PDB entry 2W6G | X-ray diffraction, 6.00 A resolution (low resolution: residue-level contacts below are approximate; hydrogen-bond / salt-bridge calls are withheld) | chains F and G of the 7 polymer chains in the assembly

== Chain F ==
Protein: ATP synthase subunit beta, mitochondrial
Source organism: Bos taurus
Notes: EC 3.6.3.14
Reference sequence: P00829 (ATPB_BOVIN); residues -49 to 478 here correspond to UniProt positions 1-528 (UniProt number = residue number + 50)
Sequence (528 residues; each row starts with the number of its first residue; numbers below 1 keep their minus sign (Met-49 is residue -49)):
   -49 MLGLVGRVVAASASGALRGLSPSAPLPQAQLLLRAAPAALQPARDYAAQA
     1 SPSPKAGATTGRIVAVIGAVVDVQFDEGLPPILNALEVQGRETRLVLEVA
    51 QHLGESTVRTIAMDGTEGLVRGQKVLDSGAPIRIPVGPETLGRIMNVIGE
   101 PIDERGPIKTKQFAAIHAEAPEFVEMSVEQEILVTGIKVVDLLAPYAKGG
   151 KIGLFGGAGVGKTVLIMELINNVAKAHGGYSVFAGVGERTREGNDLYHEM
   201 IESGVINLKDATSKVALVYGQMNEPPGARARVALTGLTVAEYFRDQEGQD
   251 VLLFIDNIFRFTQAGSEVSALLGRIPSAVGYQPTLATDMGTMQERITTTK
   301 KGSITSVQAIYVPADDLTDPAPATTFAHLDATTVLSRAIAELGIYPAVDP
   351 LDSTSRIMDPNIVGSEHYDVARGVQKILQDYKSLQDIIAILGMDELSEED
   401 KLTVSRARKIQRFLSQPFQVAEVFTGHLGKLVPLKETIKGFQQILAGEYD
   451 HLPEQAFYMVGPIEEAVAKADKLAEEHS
Unresolved in the structure: -49 to 8, 475-478
Swiss-Prot annotation at these positions:
  - binding site (ADP): Gly159, Val160, Gly161, Lys162, Thr163, Val164
  - binding site (ATP): Gly159, Gly161, Lys162, Thr163, Val164, Arg189
  - binding site (phosphate): Gly159, Val160, Gly161, Lys162, Thr163
  - binding site (Mg(2+)): Thr163, Glu188
  - modified residue: Lys74 (N6-acetyllysine), Lys111 (N6-acetyllysine), Lys148 (N6-acetyllysine), Lys209 (N6-acetyllysine), Lys214 (N6-acetyllysine), Thr262 (Phosphothreonine), Ser365 (Phosphoserine), Lys376 (N6-acetyllysine), Ser383 (Phosphoserine), Lys430 (N6-acetyllysine), Lys435 (N6-acetyllysine), Lys472 (N6-acetyllysine)
  - glycosylation: Ser56 (O-linked (GlcNAc) serine)

== Chain G ==
Protein: ATP synthase subunit gamma, mitochondrial
Source organism: Bos taurus
Notes: EC 3.6.3.14
Reference sequence: P05631 (ATPG_BOVIN); residues -24 to 273 here correspond to UniProt positions 1-298 (UniProt number = residue number + 25)
Sequence (298 residues; each row starts with the number of its first residue; numbers below 1 keep their minus sign (Met-24 is residue -24)):
   -24 MFSRAGVAGLSAWTVQPQWIQVRNMATLKDITRRLKSIKNIQKITKSMKM
    26 VAAAKYARAERELKPARVYGVGSLALYEKADIKTPEDKKKHLIIGVSSDR
    76 GLCGAIHSSVAKQMKSEAANLAAAGKEVKIIGVGDKIRSILHRTHSDQFL
   126 VTFKEVGRRPPTFGDASVIALELLNSGYEFDEGSIIFNRFRSVISYKTEE
   176 KPIFSLDTISSAESMSIYDDIDADVLRNYQEYSLANIIYYSLKESTTSEQ
   226 SARMTAMDNASKNASEMIDKLTLTFNRTRQAVITKELIEIISGAAALD
Unresolved in the structure: -24 to 0, 49-66, 88-201, 273
Swiss-Prot annotation at these positions:
  - modified residue: Lys14 (N6-acetyllysine), Lys24 (N6-succinyllysine), Lys30 (N6-acetyllysine), Lys90 (N6-acetyllysine), Ser121 (Phosphoserine), Lys129 (N6-acetyllysine), Lys172 (N6-acetyllysine), Lys245 (N6-succinyllysine)

== How chain F and chain G interact ==
Pairs across the interface (5; chain F residue first):
  Ile390(F) - Asn238(G)
  Ile390(F) - Met242(G)
  Leu391(F) - Ala235(G)
  Asp394(F) - Gly79(G)
  Glu395(F) - Leu77(G)
Interface residues without a listed pair, chain F (7 interface residues in all): Ile275, Asp386, Ala389
Interface residues without a listed pair, chain G (7 interface residues in all): Arg9, Ala271

== Overview ==
The chain F/chain G interface involves 7 residues from each chain. UniProt lists 6 ADP-binding residues, 6
ATP-binding residues, 5 phosphate-binding residues and Mg2+-binding residues Thr163(F) and Glu188(F) on chain
F.
Chain F is ATP synthase subunit beta, mitochondrial and chain G is ATP synthase subunit gamma, mitochondrial,
both from Bos taurus; the structure, Low resolution structures of bovine mitochondrial F1-ATPase during
controlled dehydration: Hydration State 3, was determined by X-ray diffraction, deposited together with 2W6E,
2W6F, 2W6H, 2W6I and 2W6J.
